PDB entry 9C52 | electron microscopy, 2.64 A resolution | chains A and T of the 4 polymer chains in the assembly

[Chain A]
Molecule: DNA polymerase gamma
From: Saccharomyces cerevisiae
Notes: EC 2.7.7.7
Reference sequence: A0A8H4BW69 (A0A8H4BW69_YEASX); residues 30-1254 here = UniProt positions 30-1254
Chain sequence (1240 residues; numbered 28 to 1267; the number before each row is that of its first residue):
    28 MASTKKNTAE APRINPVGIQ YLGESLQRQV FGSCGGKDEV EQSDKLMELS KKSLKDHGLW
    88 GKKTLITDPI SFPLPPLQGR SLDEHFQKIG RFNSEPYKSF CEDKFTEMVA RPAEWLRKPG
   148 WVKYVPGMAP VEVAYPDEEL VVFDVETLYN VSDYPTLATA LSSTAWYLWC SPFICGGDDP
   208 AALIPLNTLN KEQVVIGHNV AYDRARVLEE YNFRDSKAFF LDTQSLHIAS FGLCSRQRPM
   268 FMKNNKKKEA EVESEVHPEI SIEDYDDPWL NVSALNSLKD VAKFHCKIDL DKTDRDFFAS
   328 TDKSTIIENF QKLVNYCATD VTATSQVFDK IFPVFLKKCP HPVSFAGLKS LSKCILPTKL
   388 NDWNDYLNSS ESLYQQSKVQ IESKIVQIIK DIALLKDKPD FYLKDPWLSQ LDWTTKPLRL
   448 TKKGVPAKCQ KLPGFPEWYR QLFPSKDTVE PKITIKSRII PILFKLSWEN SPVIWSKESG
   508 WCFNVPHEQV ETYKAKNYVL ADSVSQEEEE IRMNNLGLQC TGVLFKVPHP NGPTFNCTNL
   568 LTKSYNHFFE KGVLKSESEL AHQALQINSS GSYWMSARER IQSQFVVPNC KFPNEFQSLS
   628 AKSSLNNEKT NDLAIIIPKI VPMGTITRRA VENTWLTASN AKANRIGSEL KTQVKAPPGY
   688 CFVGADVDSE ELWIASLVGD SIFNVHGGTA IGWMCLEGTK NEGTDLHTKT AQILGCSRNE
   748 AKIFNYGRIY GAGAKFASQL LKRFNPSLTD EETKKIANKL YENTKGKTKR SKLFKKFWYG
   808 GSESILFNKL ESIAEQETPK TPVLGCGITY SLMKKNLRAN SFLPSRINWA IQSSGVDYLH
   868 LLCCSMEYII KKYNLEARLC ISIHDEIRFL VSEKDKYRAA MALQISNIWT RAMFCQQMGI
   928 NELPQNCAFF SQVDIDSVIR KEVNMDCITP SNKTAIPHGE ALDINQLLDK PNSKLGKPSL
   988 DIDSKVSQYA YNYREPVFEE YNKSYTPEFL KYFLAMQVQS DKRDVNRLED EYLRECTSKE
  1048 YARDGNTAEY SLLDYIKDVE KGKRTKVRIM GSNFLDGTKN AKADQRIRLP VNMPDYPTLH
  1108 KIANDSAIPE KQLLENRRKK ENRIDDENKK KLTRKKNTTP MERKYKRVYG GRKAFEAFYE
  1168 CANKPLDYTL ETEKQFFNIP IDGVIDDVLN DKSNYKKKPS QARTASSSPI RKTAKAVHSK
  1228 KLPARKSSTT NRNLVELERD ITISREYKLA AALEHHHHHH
Not modelled in the structure: 28-34, 1046-1267
Sequence notes: expression tag (28-29, 1255-1267); conflict Val222 (Ile in A0A8H4BW69), Lys357 (Glu in A0A8H4BW69), Ala420 (Val in A0A8H4BW69), Met540 (Thr in A0A8H4BW69), Asn541 (His in A0A8H4BW69), Asn616 (Ser in A0A8H4BW69), Thr661 (Ala in A0A8H4BW69), Pro978 (Ser in A0A8H4BW69), Ser986 (Asn in A0A8H4BW69)
Bound ions: Mg2+: Asp693, Val694, Asp892 (together with 2'-deoxyadenosine 5'-triphosphate)
Ligand contacts:
  - 3'-deoxythymidine-5'-monophosphate (2DT): Arg656, Asn667, Ile890, His891, Asp892, Lys948
  - 2'-deoxyadenosine 5'-triphosphate (DTP): Asp693, Val694, Asp695, Ser696, Glu697, Glu698, Lys727, His734, Arg745, Lys749, Ile750, Tyr753, Tyr757, Asp892
What the authors report for this chain:
  - conformationally variable residues (side-chain flip): Tyr757
  - binding site for Non-Template DNA: Arg265, Lys270, Asn847, Phe849
  - mutagenesis - F849A: decreased catalytic activity on double-stranded downstream DNA
  - mutagenesis - F849Y: unchanged catalytic activity
  - mutagenesis - N847A, N847DEL: abolished catalytic activity (strand displacement activity)
  - mutagenesis - R265A: decreased catalytic activity (strand displacement activity)
  - mutagenesis - N847DEL: decreased catalytic activity
  - mutagenesis - F849A: abolished catalytic activity
  - binding site for Template DNA (chain T): Arg797, Lys803
  - mutagenesis - F849A: abolished growth
  - mutagenesis - K270A, F849Y: unchanged growth
  - mutagenesis - R265A, N847A, N847DEL: decreased growth

[Chain T]
Molecule: Template DNA
Sequence (42 nucleotides; numbered -1 to 40; the number before each row is that of its first residue; numbers below 1 keep their minus sign (DC-1 is residue -1)):
    -1 CGGTCGAGAG TCACGACTAC CCGCGCGCCG CAGACTGTCT TC
Not modelled in the structure: -1 to 10, 39-40

[Interface between chain A and chain T]
Contacting residue pairs (39; chain A residue first):
  Ser262(A) with DC19(T), hydrogen bond to the phosphate
  Arg263(A) with DC18(T), salt bridge to the phosphate
  Gln264(A) with DC18(T), phosphate contact; DC19(T), hydrogen bond to the phosphate
  Thr448(A) with DT34(T), hydrogen bond to the phosphate; DG35(T), hydrogen bond to the phosphate
  Lys449(A) with DG35(T), salt bridge to the phosphate; DT36(T), salt bridge to the phosphate
  Pro453(A) with DT34(T), phosphate contact
  Ala454(A) with DT34(T), phosphate contact
  Thr481(A) with DC24(T), hydrogen bond to the phosphate
  Lys483(A) with DG23(T), sugar contact
  Arg485(A) with DG25(T), hydrogen bond to the phosphate; DC26(T), salt bridge to the phosphate
  Met602(A) with DG23(T), sugar contact
  Ser603(A) with DC22(T), sugar contact
  Glu606(A) with DC22(T), phosphate contact
  Arg607(A) with DG21(T), sugar contact
  Thr652(A) with DC18(T), phosphate contact; DC19(T), phosphate contact
  Ile653(A) with DC18(T), phosphate contact; DC19(T), phosphate contact
  Asn660(A) with DC20(T), phosphate contact
  Ile750(A) with DT16(T), base contact
  Tyr753(A) with DT16(T), base contact
  Gly754(A) with DT16(T), base contact
  Tyr757(A) with DT16(T), base contact
  Gly758(A) with DC15(T), sugar contact; DT16(T), phosphate contact
  Ala759(A) with DT16(T), phosphate contact
  Gly760(A) with DC15(T), phosphate contact; DT16(T), hydrogen bond to the phosphate
  Phe763(A) with DT16(T), base contact
  Arg797(A) with DA14(T), salt bridge to the phosphate
  Lys803(A) with DA14(T), salt bridge to the phosphate
  Ser852(A) with DA17(T), hydrogen bond to the phosphate; DC18(T), hydrogen bond to the phosphate
  Asn855(A) with DA17(T), sugar contact
  Gln859(A) with DC18(T), sugar contact
Interface residues without a listed pair, chain A (37 interface residues in all): Lys455, Ser484, Gly651, Thr654, Arg656, Val658, Pro851
Interface residues without a listed pair, chain T (17 interface residues in all): DC33

[In short]
Chain A and chain T form an interface of 37 and 17 residues respectively; the contacts include 9 hydrogen
bonds and 6 salt bridges. Among the polar pairs are Ser262(A)-DC19(T), Gln264(A)-DC19(T) and
Thr448(A)-DT34(T). From the paper: a binding site for Non-Template DNA at Arg265(A), Lys270(A) and Asn847(A)
among others; R265A, N847A and N847DEL of chain A reduce growth; 6 substitutions were tested in all.
Here chain A is DNA polymerase gamma (Saccharomyces cerevisiae) and chain T is Template DNA. Entry 9C52
(Cryo-EM structure of the Strand displacement Complex (I) of Yeast Mitochondrial DNA polymerase Gamma (MIP1)
with ...) was determined by electron microscopy (same publication as 9C51 and 9C53).
